6PPM - chains B and E of the 3 polymer chains in the assembly; structure by X-ray diffraction, 2.61 A resolution.

# Chain B
Molecule: Ancestral Caspase-6 small subunit
Organism: Homo sapiens
Notes: EC 3.4.22.59
Chain sequence (95 residues; row label = number of the first residue in the row):
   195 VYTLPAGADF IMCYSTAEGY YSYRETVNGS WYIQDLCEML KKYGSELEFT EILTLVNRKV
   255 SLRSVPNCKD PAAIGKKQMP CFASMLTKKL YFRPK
Disordered / not traced: 195

# Chain E
Molecule: VAL-GLU-ILE-ASP Inhibitor
Organism: Homo sapiens
Chain sequence (4 residues; each row starts with the number of its first residue):
   301 VEID

# Chain B / chain E interface
Pairs across the interface - 16 pairs, chain B then chain E:
  Tyr215(B) with Ile303(E), hydrophobic
  Ser216(B) with Glu302(E); Ile303(E); Asp304(E), hydrogen bond (backbone-backbone)
  Tyr217(B) with Val301(E), hydrophobic; Glu302(E)
  Arg218(B) with Val301(E); Glu302(E), salt bridge; Ile303(E), hydrogen bond (side chain-backbone); Asp304(E), salt bridge
  Glu219(B) with Val301(E)
  Trp225(B) with Val301(E)
  Pro260(B) with Val301(E)
  Asn261(B) with Val301(E), hydrogen bond (backbone-backbone)
  Cys262(B) with Val301(E)
  Asp264(B) with Ile303(E)
Interface residues without a listed pair, chain B (14 interface residues in all): Thr220, Val259, Lys263, Ala267

# Overview
The interface between chain B and chain E involves 14 residues on one side and 4 on the other; the contacts
include 3 hydrogen bonds and 2 salt bridges. Among the polar pairs are Arg218(B)-Glu302(E),
Arg218(B)-Asp304(E) and Arg218(B)-Ile303(E).
Here chain B is Ancestral Caspase-6 small subunit and chain E is VAL-GLU-ILE-ASP Inhibitor, both from Homo
sapiens. Entry 6PPM (Ancestral Caspase 6) was determined by X-ray diffraction, deposited together with 6PDQ.
